PDB entry 5Y2J | X-ray diffraction, 2.55 A resolution | chains A and B of the 4 polymer chains in the assembly

[Chain A (and B)]
Protein: Nonstructural protein 4
Source organism: Bovine rotavirus G10
Notes: chain B of this document is another copy of the same molecule, construct and numbering; everything in this record applies to it too
UniProt: Q6QT01 (Q6QT01_9REOV); residue numbers follow UniProt; this construct covers 95-146
Chain sequence (53 residues; numbered 94 to 146; the number before each row is that of its first residue):
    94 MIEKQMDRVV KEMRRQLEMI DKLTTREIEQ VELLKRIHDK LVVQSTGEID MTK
Disordered / not traced: 94-95, 139-146 (chain B: 94-101, 143-146)
Differences from the reference sequence: expression tag (94)
Bound ions: Ni2+: H131 (shared with E122(B), E125(B), Q137(B) of chain B)

[Chain A / chain B interface]
Pairs across the interface - 19 pairs, chain A then chain B:
  E96(A) - E105(B)
  M99(A) - Q109(B)
  D100(A) - R108(B)  salt bridge
  V103(A) - M112(B)  hydrophobic
  M106(A) - L116(B)  hydrophobic
  M106(A) - E120(B)
  R107(A) - M112(B)
  R107(A) - L116(B)
  L110(A) - L116(B)  hydrophobic
  L110(A) - R119(B)
  L110(A) - E120(B)
  L110(A) - Q123(B)
  I113(A) - Q123(B)
  D114(A) - Q123(B)
  T117(A) - L126(B)
  I121(A) - I130(B)  hydrophobic
  V124(A) - I130(B)  hydrophobic
  K128(A) - Q137(B)
  H131(A) - Q137(B)  hydrogen bond (side chain-backbone)
Interface residues without a listed pair, chain A (15 interface residues in all): E120
Interface residues without a listed pair, chain B (13 interface residues in all): L127, L134

[In short]
Chain A and chain B form an interface of 15 and 13 residues respectively; the contacts include 1 hydrogen bond
and 1 salt bridge. Among the polar pairs are D100(A)-R108(B) and H131(A)-Q137(B).
Chain A and chain B are both Nonstructural protein 4 (Bovine rotavirus G10); the structure, Crystal structure
of the oligomerization domain of NSP4 from rotavirus strain MF66, was determined by X-ray diffraction,
deposited together with 5Y2E and 5Y2H.
